PDB entry 8K7T | electron microscopy, 3.71 A resolution | chains H and B of the 6 polymer chains in the assembly

Chain H:
Molecule: High affinity immunoglobulin epsilon receptor subunit gamma
Organism: Mus musculus
Reference sequence: P20491 (FCERG_MOUSE); residue numbers follow UniProt; this construct covers 1-86
Amino-acid sequence (104 residues; row label = number of the first residue in the row):
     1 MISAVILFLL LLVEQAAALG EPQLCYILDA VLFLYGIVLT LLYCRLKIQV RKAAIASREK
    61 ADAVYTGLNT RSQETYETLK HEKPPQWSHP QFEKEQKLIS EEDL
Disordered / not traced: 1-19, 63-104
Differences from the reference sequence: expression tag (87-104)
UniProt features mapped onto this chain:
  - modified residue: Tyr-65 (Phosphotyrosine), Tyr-76 (Phosphotyrosine), Thr-78 (Phosphothreonine)

Chain B:
Molecule: High affinity immunoglobulin epsilon receptor subunit beta
Organism: Mus musculus
Reference sequence: P20490 (FCERB_MOUSE); numbering as in UniProt (aligned over 1-235)
Amino-acid sequence (245 residues; row label = number of the first residue in the row):
     1 MDTENRSRAD LALPNPQESS SAPDIELLEA SPAKAAPPKQ TWRTFLKKEL EFLGATQILV
    61 GLICLCFGTI VCSVLYVSDF DEEVLLLYKL GYPFWGAVLF VLSGFLSIIS ERKNTLYLVR
   121 GSLGANIVSS IAAGTGIAML ILNLTNNFAY MNNCKNVTED DGCFVASFTT ELVLMMLFLT
   181 ILAFCSAVLF TIYRIGQELE SKKVPDDRLY EELNVYSPIY SELEDKGETS SPVDSEQKLI
   241 SEEDL
Disordered / not traced: 1-39, 200-245
Differences from the reference sequence: expression tag (236-245)
UniProt features mapped onto this chain:
  - modified residue: Tyr-210 (Phosphotyrosine), Tyr-216 (Phosphotyrosine), Ser-217 (Phosphoserine), Tyr-220 (Phosphotyrosine)
Disulfides: Cys-154/Cys-163

Interface between chain H and chain B:
Residue-residue contacts - 21 pairs, chain H then chain B:
  Tyr-26(H) / Ser-167(B)  hydrogen bond
  Tyr-26(H) / Phe-168(B)
  Tyr-26(H) / Glu-171(B)
  Phe-33(H) / Met-175(B)  hydrophobic
  Phe-33(H) / Leu-179(B)  hydrophobic
  Ile-37(H) / Phe-178(B)  hydrophobic
  Thr-40(H) / Leu-59(B)
  Leu-41(H) / Phe-52(B)
  Leu-41(H) / Thr-56(B)
  Leu-41(H) / Leu-59(B)  hydrophobic
  Leu-41(H) / Leu-182(B)  hydrophobic
  Arg-45(H) / Lys-48(B)  hydrogen bond (backbone-side chain)
  Arg-45(H) / Glu-49(B)  salt bridge
  Arg-45(H) / Phe-52(B)
  Ile-48(H) / Lys-48(B)
  Ile-48(H) / Glu-51(B)
  Gln-49(H) / Lys-48(B)
  Arg-51(H) / Glu-51(B)  salt bridge
  Arg-51(H) / Arg-112(B)
  Lys-52(H) / Lys-47(B)  hydrogen bond (side chain-backbone)
  Lys-52(H) / Glu-51(B)  salt bridge
Other interface residues (no listed pair), chain H (11 interface residues in all): Cys-44
Other interface residues (no listed pair), chain B (16 interface residues in all): Ala-55

In short:
Chain H and chain B form an interface of 11 and 16 residues respectively, with 3 hydrogen bonds and 3 salt
bridges. Among the polar pairs are Arg-45(H)/Glu-49(B), Arg-51(H)/Glu-51(B) and Lys-52(H)/Glu-51(B).
Chain H is High affinity immunoglobulin epsilon receptor subunit gamma and chain B is High affinity
immunoglobulin epsilon receptor subunit beta, both from Mus musculus; the structure, Mouse Fc epsilon RI in
complex with mIgE Fc, was determined by electron microscopy, deposited together with 8K7R, 8K7S and 8YRJ.
